1K4P - chain A; structure by X-ray diffraction, 1.00 A resolution.

# Chain A
Molecule: 3,4-Dihydroxy-2-Butanone 4-Phosphate Synthase
From: Magnaporthe grisea
Notes: EC 5.4.99.-
Reference sequence: Q8TG90 (Q8TG90_MAGGR); residue numbers follow UniProt; this construct covers 1-233
Amino-acid sequence (233 residues; numbered 1 to 233; the number before each row is that of its first residue):
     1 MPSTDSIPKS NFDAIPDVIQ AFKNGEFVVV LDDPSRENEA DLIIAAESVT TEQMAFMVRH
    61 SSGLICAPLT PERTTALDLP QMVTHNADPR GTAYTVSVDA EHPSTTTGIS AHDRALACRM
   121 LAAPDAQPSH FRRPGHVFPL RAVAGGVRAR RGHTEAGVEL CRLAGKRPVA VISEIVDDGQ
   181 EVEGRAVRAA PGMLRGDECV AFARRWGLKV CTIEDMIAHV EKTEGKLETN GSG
Disordered / not traced: 1-11, 228-233
Bound ions: Zn2+ site 1: Glu37, His153 (together with sulfate ion); Zn2+ site 2 near Glu37 (its only coordinating residue here); Zn2+ site 3: Asp41, Glu174; Zn2+ site 4 near His136 (its only coordinating residue here); Zn2+ site 5: Glu181, Glu183

# In short
Glu37 and His153 coordinate Zn2+ site 1. Asp41 and Glu174 form the Zn2+ site 3.
Chain A is 3,4-Dihydroxy-2-Butanone 4-Phosphate Synthase (Magnaporthe grisea); the structure, Crystal
Structure of 3,4-dihydroxy-2-butanone 4-phosphate synthase in complex with zinc ions, was determined by X-ray
diffraction, deposited together with 1K49, 1K4I, 1K4L and 1K4O.
